PDB entry 6GY5 | X-ray diffraction, 1.09 A resolution | chains A and U

[Chain A]
Molecule: Kelch-like protein 20
Organism: Homo sapiens
UniProt: Q9Y2M5 (KLH20_HUMAN), isoform Q9Y2M5-2; residues 303-605 here correspond to UniProt positions 114-416 (UniProt number = residue number - 189)
Sequence (304 residues; numbered 302 to 605; the number before each row is that of its first residue):
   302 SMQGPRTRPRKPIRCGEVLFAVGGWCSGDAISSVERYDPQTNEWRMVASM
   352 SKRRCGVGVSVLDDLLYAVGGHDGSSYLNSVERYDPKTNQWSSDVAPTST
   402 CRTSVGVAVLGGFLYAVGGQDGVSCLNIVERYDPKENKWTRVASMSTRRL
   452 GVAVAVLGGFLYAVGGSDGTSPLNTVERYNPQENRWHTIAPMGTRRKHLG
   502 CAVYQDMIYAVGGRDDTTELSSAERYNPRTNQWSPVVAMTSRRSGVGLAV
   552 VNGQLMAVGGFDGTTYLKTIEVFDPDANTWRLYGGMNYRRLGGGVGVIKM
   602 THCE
Disordered / not traced: 302-316, 602-605
Differences from the reference sequence: expression tag (302)
Ion coordination: Na+ site 1 near Ser381 (its only coordinating residue here); Na+ site 2 near Ser405 (its only coordinating residue here); Na+ site 3 near Ser468 (its only coordinating residue here); Na+ site 4 near Glu525 (its only coordinating residue here)

[Chain U]
Molecule: Death-associated protein kinase 1
Sequence (11 residues; each row starts with the number of its first residue):
  1334 LGLPDLVAKYN
From the paper describing this entry:
  - contacts within the chain: Pro1337-Val1340 (backbone contact), Pro1337-Ala1341 (backbone contact)

[Interface between chain A and chain U]
Residue-residue contacts - 22 pairs, chain A then chain U:
  Trp326(A) - Val1340(U)  hydrophobic
  Cys356(A) - Val1340(U)  hydrophobic
  Gly357(A) - Leu1339(U)
  His373(A) - Pro1337(U)
  Tyr378(A) - Leu1334(U)
  Tyr378(A) - Gly1335(U)  hydrogen bond (side chain-backbone)
  Tyr378(A) - Leu1336(U)  hydrogen bond (side chain-backbone)
  Tyr378(A) - Pro1337(U)
  Ser405(A) - Leu1339(U)
  Gln421(A) - Pro1337(U)
  Gln421(A) - Asp1338(U)
  Gly423(A) - Leu1334(U)  hydrogen bond (backbone-backbone)
  Leu451(A) - Asp1338(U)
  Lys498(A) - Asp1338(U)  salt bridge
  Lys498(A) - Tyr1343(U)  hydrogen bond
  His499(A) - Asp1338(U)  salt bridge
  His499(A) - Leu1339(U)
  Arg515(A) - Tyr1343(U)  hydrogen bond
  Gly546(A) - Leu1339(U)
  Tyr567(A) - Lys1342(U)  hydrogen bond
  Leu592(A) - Leu1339(U)
  Gly593(A) - Leu1339(U)
Other interface residues (no listed pair), chain A (17 interface residues in all): Thr404
From the paper, about this interface:
  - residue pairs: Gln421(A)-Asp1338(U) (hydrogen bond), Lys498(A)-Asp1338(U) (salt bridge), Lys498(A)-Tyr1343(U) (hydrogen bond), His499(A)-Leu1339(U), His499(A)-Asp1338(U) (hydrogen bond), Arg515(A)-Tyr1343(U) (hydrophobic contact), Tyr567(A)-Lys1342(U) (hydrogen bond), Leu592(A)-Leu1339(U)
  - interface residues, chain A: Trp326(A), Cys356(A), His373(A), Tyr378(A), Gln421(A), Gly423(A), Leu592(A)
  - interface residues, chain U: Leu1336(U), Leu1339(U)

[Summary]
17 residues of chain A face 9 of chain U across their interface; the contacts include 6 hydrogen bonds and 2
salt bridges. Polar pairs include Lys498(A)-Asp1338(U), His499(A)-Asp1338(U) and Tyr378(A)-Gly1335(U). The
paper describes hydrogen bonds between Gln421(A) and Asp1338(U), Lys498(A) and Tyr1343(U) and His499(A) and
Asp1338(U) among others; a salt bridge between Lys498(A) and Asp1338(U); contacts between His499(A) and
Leu1339(U) and Leu592(A) and Leu1339(U). The paper reports interface residues Trp326(A), Cys356(A) and
Leu1336(U) among others; contacts within the chain involving Pro1337(U), Val1340(U) and Ala1341(U).
Chain A is Kelch-like protein 20 (Homo sapiens) and chain U is Death-associated protein kinase 1; the
structure, Crystal structure of the kelch domain of human KLHL20 in complex with DAPK1 peptide, was determined
by X-ray diffraction.
